PDB entry 8KG6 | electron microscopy, 3.07 A resolution | chains 3 and I of the 20 polymer chains in the assembly

Chain 3:
Protein: DNA replication licensing factor MCM3
From: Saccharomyces cerevisiae S288C
UniProtKB: P24279 (MCM3_YEAST); residues 1-971 here = UniProt positions 1-971
Chain sequence (971 residues; each row starts with the number of its first residue):
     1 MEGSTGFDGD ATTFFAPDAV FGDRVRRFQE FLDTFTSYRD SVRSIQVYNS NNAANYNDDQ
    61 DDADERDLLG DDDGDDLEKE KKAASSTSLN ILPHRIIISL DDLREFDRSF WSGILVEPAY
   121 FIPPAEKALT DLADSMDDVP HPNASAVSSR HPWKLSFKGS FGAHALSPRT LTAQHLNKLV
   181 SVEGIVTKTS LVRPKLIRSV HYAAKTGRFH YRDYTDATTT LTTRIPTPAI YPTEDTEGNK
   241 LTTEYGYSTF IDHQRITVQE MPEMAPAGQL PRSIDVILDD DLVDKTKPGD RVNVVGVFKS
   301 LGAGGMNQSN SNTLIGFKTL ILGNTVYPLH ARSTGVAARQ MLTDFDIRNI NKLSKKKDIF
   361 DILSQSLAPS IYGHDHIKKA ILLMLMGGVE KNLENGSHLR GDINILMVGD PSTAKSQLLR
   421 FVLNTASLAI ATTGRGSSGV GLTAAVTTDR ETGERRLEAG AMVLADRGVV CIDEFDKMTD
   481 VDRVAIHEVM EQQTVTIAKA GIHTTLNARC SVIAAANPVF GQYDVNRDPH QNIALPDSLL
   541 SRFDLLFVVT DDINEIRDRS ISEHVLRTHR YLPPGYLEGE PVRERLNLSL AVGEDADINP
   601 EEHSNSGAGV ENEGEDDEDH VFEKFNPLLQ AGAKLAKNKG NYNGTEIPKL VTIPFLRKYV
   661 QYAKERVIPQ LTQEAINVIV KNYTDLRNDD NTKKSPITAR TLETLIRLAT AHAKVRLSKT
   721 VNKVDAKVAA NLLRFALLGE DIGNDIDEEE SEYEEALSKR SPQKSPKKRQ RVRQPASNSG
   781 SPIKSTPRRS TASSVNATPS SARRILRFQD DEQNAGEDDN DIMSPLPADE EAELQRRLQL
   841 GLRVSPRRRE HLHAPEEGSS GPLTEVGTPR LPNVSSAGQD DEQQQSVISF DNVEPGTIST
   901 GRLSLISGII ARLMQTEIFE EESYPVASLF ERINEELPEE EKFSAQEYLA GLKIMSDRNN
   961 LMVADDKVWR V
Not modelled in the structure: 1-17, 56-85, 596-644, 742-971
Ligand contacts:
  - ADP (adenosine-5'-diphosphate): Ser370, Ile371, Tyr372, His374, Asp410, Pro411, Ser412, Thr413, Ala414, Lys415, Ser416, Gln417, His564, Val565
  - ATP-gamma-S (AGS; phosphothiophosphoric acid-adenylate ester): Ser538, Arg542, Ala699, Arg700, Glu703
Swiss-Prot annotation at these positions:
  - motif: Ser541 to Asp544 (Arginine finger)
  - binding site (ATP): Gly409 to Ser416
  - modified residue: Ser761 (Phosphoserine), Ser777 (Phosphoserine), Ser781 (Phosphoserine), Thr868 (Phosphothreonine)
  - mutagenesis: Lys415 (K415A: No effect on MCM2-7 complex helicase activity. Loss of MCM2-7 complex helicase activity; when associated with MCM5 A-422. Reduces MCM2-7 complex helicase activity ...)

Chain I:
Molecule: 71-nt DNA strand
Sequence (71 nucleotides; row label = number of the first residue in the row):
     1 TAGAGTAGGA AGTGATGGTA AGTGATTAGA GAATTGGAGA GTGTGTTTTT TTTTTTTTTT
    61 TTTTTTTTTT T
Not modelled in the structure: 1-25, 61-71

How chain 3 and chain I interact:
Pairs across the interface (10):
  Ser438(3) - DT54(I)  hydrogen bond to the phosphate
  Val440(3) - DT53(I)  phosphate contact
  Val440(3) - DT54(I)  phosphate contact
  Gly441(3) - DT54(I)  phosphate contact
  Ala445(3) - DT53(I)  phosphate contact
  Val446(3) - DT52(I)  phosphate contact
  Val446(3) - DT53(I)  hydrogen bond to the phosphate
  Arg455(3) - DT51(I)  hydrogen bond to the base
  Lys499(3) - DT53(I)  salt bridge to the phosphate
  Ala500(3) - DT52(I)  sugar contact
Also at the interface, not in a pair above, chain 3 (9 interface residues in all): Ala444

In short:
9 residues of chain 3 and 4 residues of chain I are in contact, with 3 hydrogen bonds and 1 salt bridge. Among
the polar pairs are Arg455(3)-DT51(I), Ser438(3)-DT54(I) and Val446(3)-DT53(I). Chain 3 binds ADP and
ATP-gamma-S.
Chain 3 is DNA replication licensing factor MCM3 (Saccharomyces cerevisiae S288C) and chain I is a 71-nt DNA
strand; the structure, Yeast replisome in state I, was determined by electron microscopy (same publication as
8W7S, 8KG8, 8KG9 and 8W7M).
